Entry 6H0F (X-ray diffraction, 3.25 A resolution); this record covers chains A and B of the 3 polymer chains in the assembly.

# Chain A
Molecule: DNA damage-binding protein 1
Source organism: Homo sapiens
Notes: engineered mutation(s): Central WD40 propeller domain (516-725 aa) replaced with a linker (sequence GNGNSG),Central WD40 propeller domain (516-725 aa) replaced with a linker (sequence GNGNSG),Central WD40 propeller domain (516-725 aa) replaced with a linker (sequence GNGNSG),Central WD40 propeller domain (516-725 aa) replaced with a linker (sequence GNGNSG)
Amino-acid sequence (856 residues; row label = number of the first residue in the row; note: 304 numbers in that range are skipped by the numbering (no residue carries them; nothing is unmodelled there); numbers below 1 keep their minus sign (Met-19 is residue -19)):
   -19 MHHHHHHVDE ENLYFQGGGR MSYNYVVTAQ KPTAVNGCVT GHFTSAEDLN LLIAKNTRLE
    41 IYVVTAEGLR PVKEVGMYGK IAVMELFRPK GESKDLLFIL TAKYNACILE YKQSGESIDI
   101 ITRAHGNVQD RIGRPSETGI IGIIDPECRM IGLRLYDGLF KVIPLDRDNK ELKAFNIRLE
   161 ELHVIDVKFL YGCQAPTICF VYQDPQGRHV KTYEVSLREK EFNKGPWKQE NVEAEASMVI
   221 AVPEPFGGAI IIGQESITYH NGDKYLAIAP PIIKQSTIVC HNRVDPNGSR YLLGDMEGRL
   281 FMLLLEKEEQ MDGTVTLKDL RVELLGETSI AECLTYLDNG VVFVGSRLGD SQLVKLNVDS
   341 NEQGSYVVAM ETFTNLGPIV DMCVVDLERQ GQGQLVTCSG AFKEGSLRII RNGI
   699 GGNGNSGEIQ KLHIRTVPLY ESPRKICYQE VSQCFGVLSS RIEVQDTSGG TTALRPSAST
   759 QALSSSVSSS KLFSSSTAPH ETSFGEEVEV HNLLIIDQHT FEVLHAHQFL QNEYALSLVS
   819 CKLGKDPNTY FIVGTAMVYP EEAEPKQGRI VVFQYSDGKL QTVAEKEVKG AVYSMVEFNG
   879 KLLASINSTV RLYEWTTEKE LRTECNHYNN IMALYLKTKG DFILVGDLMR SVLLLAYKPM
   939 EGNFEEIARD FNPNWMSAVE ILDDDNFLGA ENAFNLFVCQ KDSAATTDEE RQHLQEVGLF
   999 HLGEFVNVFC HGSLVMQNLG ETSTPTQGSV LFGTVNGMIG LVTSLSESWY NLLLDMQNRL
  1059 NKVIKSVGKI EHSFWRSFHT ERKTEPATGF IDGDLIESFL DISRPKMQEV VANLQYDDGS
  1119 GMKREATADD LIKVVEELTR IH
Unresolved in the structure: -19 to 0, 699-708

# Chain B
Molecule: Protein cereblon
Source organism: Homo sapiens
Notes: engineered mutation(s): N-terminally truncated (1-40 aa deleted)
Reference sequence: Q96SW2 (CRBN_HUMAN); numbering as in UniProt (aligned over 36-442)
Amino-acid sequence (426 residues; each row starts with the number of its first residue):
    17 MDWSHPQFEK SAVDENLYFQ GGGRAKKPNI INFDTSLPTS HTYLGADMEE FHGRTLHDDD
    77 SCQVIPVLPQ VMMILIPGQT LPLQLFHPQE VSMVRNLIQK DRTFAVLAYS NVQEREAQFG
   137 TTAEIYAYRE EQDFGIEIVK VKAIGRQRFK VLELRTQSDG IQQAKVQILP ECVLPSTMSA
   197 VQLESLNKCQ IFPSKPVSRE DQCSYKWWQK YQKRKFHCAN LTSWPRWLYS LYDAETLMDR
   257 IKKQLREWDE NLKDDSLPSN PIDFSYRVAA CLPIDDVLRI QLLKIGSAIQ RLRCELDIMN
   317 KCTSLCCKQC QETEITTKNE IFSLSLCGPM AAYVNPHGYV HETLTVYKAC NLNLIGRPST
   377 EHSWFPGYAW TVAQCKICAS HIGWKFTATK KDMSPQKFWG LTRSALLPTI PDTEDEISPD
   437 KVILCL
Unresolved in the structure: 17-68
Differences from the reference sequence: initiating methionine (17); expression tag (18-35); conflict Gly37 (Asp in Q96SW2), Gly38 (Ser in Q96SW2), Gly39 (Lys in Q96SW2), Arg40 (Glu in Q96SW2)
Ion coordination: Zn2+: Cys323, Cys326, Cys391, Cys394
Small-molecule neighbours: S-Pomalidomide (Y70): Val350, Asn351, Pro352, His353, Glu377, His378, Ser379, Trp380, Trp386, Trp400, Phe402
UniProt features mapped onto this chain:
  - binding site (Zn(2+)): Cys323, Cys326, Cys391, Cys394
  - binding site ((S)-thalidomide): His378, Trp380, Trp386

# Interface between chain A and chain B
Pairs across the interface - 97 pairs, chain A then chain B:
  Asn16(A) - Glu200(B)
  Thr118(A) - Asn203(B)
  Thr118(A) - Lys204(B)
  Thr118(A) - Ile207(B)
  Ile121(A) - Lys204(B)
  Ile165(A) - Lys204(B)
  Asp166(A) - Lys204(B)
  Gln183(A) - Ile207(B)
  Gln183(A) - Phe208(B)  hydrogen bond (side chain-backbone)
  Gln183(A) - Pro209(B)
  Gln183(A) - Ser210(B)  hydrogen bond (side chain-backbone)
  Arg188(A) - Ile207(B)  hydrogen bond (side chain-backbone)
  Ala214(A) - Pro209(B)
  Glu215(A) - Pro209(B)
  Glu215(A) - Arg230(B)  salt bridge
  Ser217(A) - Lys204(B)
  Val259(A) - Ser201(B)
  Val259(A) - Leu202(B)  hydrophobic
  Val259(A) - Cys205(B)  hydrophobic
  Met276(A) - Leu202(B)  hydrophobic
  Met276(A) - Cys205(B)  hydrophobic
  Glu312(A) - Leu199(B)
  Glu312(A) - Glu200(B)  hydrogen bond (side chain-backbone)
  Glu312(A) - Ser201(B)  hydrogen bond
  Arg327(A) - Leu199(B)
  Arg327(A) - Glu200(B)  salt bridge
  Leu328(A) - Leu237(B)  hydrophobic
  Pro358(A) - Leu237(B)
  Val360(A) - Asn236(B)
  Val360(A) - Leu237(B)
  Val360(A) - Thr238(B)
  Val360(A) - Ser239(B)
  Phe382(A) - Asn236(B)
  Arg722(A) - Asn236(B)  hydrogen bond (side chain-backbone)
  Arg722(A) - Thr238(B)  hydrogen bond (side chain-backbone)
  Arg722(A) - Ser239(B)
  Arg722(A) - Trp240(B)
  Lys723(A) - Ser239(B)
  Tyr812(A) - Pro241(B)
  Tyr812(A) - Trp243(B)
  Leu814(A) - Trp243(B)  hydrophobic
  Val836(A) - Trp243(B)
  Pro838(A) - Tyr221(B)  hydrophobic
  Pro838(A) - Gln225(B)
  Ala841(A) - Leu247(B)
  Ala841(A) - Arg256(B)
  Glu842(A) - Leu247(B)
  Glu842(A) - Arg256(B)  salt bridge
  Pro843(A) - Trp243(B)  hydrophobic
  Tyr871(A) - Trp240(B)
  Tyr871(A) - Trp243(B)
  Tyr871(A) - Leu244(B)  hydrophobic
  Tyr871(A) - Leu247(B)
  Ser886(A) - Cys441(B)  hydrogen bond
  Tyr906(A) - Ile439(B)  hydrophobic
  Asn908(A) - Leu440(B)  hydrogen bond (side chain-backbone)
  Asn908(A) - Cys441(B)  hydrogen bond (backbone-side chain)
  Asn908(A) - Leu442(B)  hydrogen bond (backbone-backbone)
  Ile909(A) - Cys441(B)
  Met910(A) - Leu244(B)  hydrophobic
  Met910(A) - Tyr248(B)
  Met910(A) - Arg309(B)
  Met910(A) - Cys441(B)
  Leu912(A) - Trp240(B)  hydrophobic
  Leu912(A) - Leu244(B)  hydrophobic
  Leu912(A) - Tyr248(B)
  Tyr913(A) - Trp240(B)  hydrogen bond
  Asp925(A) - Tyr248(B)
  Asp925(A) - Leu442(B)
  Leu926(A) - Thr193(B)
  Leu926(A) - Trp240(B)
  Leu926(A) - Tyr245(B)  hydrophobic
  Leu926(A) - Tyr248(B)  hydrophobic
  Met927(A) - Leu190(B)  hydrophobic
  Met927(A) - Tyr248(B)  hydrophobic
  Met927(A) - Ser303(B)
  Met927(A) - Ile305(B)  hydrophobic
  Met927(A) - Gln306(B)
  Ser929(A) - Gln306(B)
  Pro951(A) - Cys188(B)
  Pro951(A) - Leu190(B)
  Pro951(A) - Ser303(B)
  Pro951(A) - Gln306(B)
  Asn952(A) - Leu190(B)
  Trp953(A) - Leu190(B)
  Trp953(A) - Pro191(B)  hydrogen bond (side chain-backbone)
  Trp953(A) - Thr193(B)
  Trp953(A) - Tyr248(B)
  Ser955(A) - Ser239(B)
  Asn970(A) - Pro191(B)
  Phe972(A) - Ala196(B)
  Phe1003(A) - Val197(B)  hydrophobic
  Asn1005(A) - Leu237(B)  hydrogen bond (side chain-backbone)
  Asn1005(A) - Thr238(B)
  Asn1005(A) - Ser239(B)  hydrogen bond
  Val1033(A) - Leu237(B)
  Arg1080(A) - Leu190(B)
Also at the interface, not in a pair above, chain A (63 interface residues in all): Glu117, Gly119, Pro185, Thr257, Ala381, His778, Glu779, Glu784, Ala834, Glu839, Ala869, Ser872, Asn907, Phe949
Also at the interface, not in a pair above, chain B (45 interface residues in all): Val189, Ser192, Lys222, His233, Ala235

# In short
Chain A and chain B form an interface of 63 and 45 residues respectively, with 15 hydrogen bonds and 3 salt
bridges. Polar pairs include Glu215(A)-Arg230(B), Arg327(A)-Glu200(B) and Glu842(A)-Arg256(B). Bound to chain
B: S-Pomalidomide.
Chain A is DNA damage-binding protein 1 and chain B is Protein cereblon, both from Homo sapiens; the
structure, Structure of DDB1-CRBN-pomalidomide complex bound to IKZF1(ZF2), was determined by X-ray
diffraction (same publication as 6H0G).
